Entry 5CWS (X-ray diffraction, 3.77 A resolution); this record covers chains D and E of the 6 polymer chains in the assembly.

# Chain D
Name: Nucleoporin NUP49
From: Chaetomium thermophilum
UniProt: G0S4X2 (NUP49_CHATD); the author numbering skips numbers that UniProt does not, so the offset changes along the chain: 246-414 = UniProt 246-414; 417-472 = UniProt 415-470
Chain sequence (227 residues; numbered 244 to 472; 2 numbers in that range are skipped by the numbering (no residue carries them; nothing is unmodelled there); the number before each row is that of its first residue):
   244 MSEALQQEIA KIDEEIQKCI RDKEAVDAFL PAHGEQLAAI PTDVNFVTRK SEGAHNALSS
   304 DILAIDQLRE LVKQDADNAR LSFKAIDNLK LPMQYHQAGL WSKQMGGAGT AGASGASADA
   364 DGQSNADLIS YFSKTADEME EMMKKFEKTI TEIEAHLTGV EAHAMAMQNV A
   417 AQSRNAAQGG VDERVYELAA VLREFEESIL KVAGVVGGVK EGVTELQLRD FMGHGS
Disordered / not traced: 244, 335-366, 417-426, 469-472
Construct notes: initiating methionine (244); expression tag (245)

# Chain E
Name: Nucleoporin NUP57
From: Chaetomium thermophilum (strain DSM 1495 / CBS 144.50 / IMI 039719)
UniProt: G0S0R2 (NUP57_CHATD); residues 71-316 here correspond to UniProt positions 74-319 (UniProt number = residue number + 3)
Chain sequence (247 residues; each row starts with the number of its first residue):
    70 MYQKPIPEQI KLIVDKWNPN HPNCAFKTYL YNKVDEHTVP LYGPGPNEDP KEWEEALQRK
   130 PAPNFIPVLC SGFPSIVARL MLQRRVITEF NNKLHQINAS LDAILSRHDL DHTVRAFNAR
   190 RRHAELSRRC LHLAARVQVL RNRGYALSGD EDELKQKLQQ IDKTLNDPAQ GSRLEELWSR
   250 LIVLRGYAED LKDQINQAGI TESDGLGEEI EAKAKKILED YDKQLQHLKK QVEEAKKDFE
   310 EWEKQHN
Disordered / not traced: 70-73, 315-316
Construct notes: initiating methionine (70)

# Interface between chain D and chain E
Contacting residue pairs - 99 pairs, chain D then chain E:
  Ile-255(D) with Val-83(E), hydrophobic
  Glu-258(D) with Asn-87(E)
  Ile-259(D) with Trp-86(E)
  Cys-262(D) with Trp-86(E), hydrophobic
  Lys-266(D) with Phe-142(E)
  Val-269(D) with Phe-142(E); Ile-145(E), hydrophobic; Val-146(E), hydrophobic
  His-276(D) with Leu-149(E); Gln-152(E); Arg-153(E), hydrogen bond (side chain-backbone)
  Leu-280(D) with Ile-156(E), hydrophobic
  Ile-283(D) with Ile-156(E), hydrophobic
  Asp-286(D) with Leu-163(E)
  Val-287(D) with Leu-163(E)
  Val-290(D) with Leu-163(E), hydrophobic; Ile-166(E), hydrophobic; Leu-170(E)
  Arg-292(D) with Glu-288(E), salt bridge
  Lys-293(D) with Asn-167(E), hydrogen bond; Asp-171(E), salt bridge; Leu-174(E)
  Ser-294(D) with Leu-170(E)
  Glu-295(D) with Lys-292(E), salt bridge
  Ala-297(D) with Leu-174(E), hydrophobic
  Asn-299(D) with Asp-291(E)
  Ala-300(D) with His-177(E)
  Leu-301(D) with Ile-173(E), hydrophobic
  Asp-304(D) with His-177(E), salt bridge; His-181(E)
  Leu-311(D) with Ala-185(E); Ala-188(E); Arg-189(E)
  Leu-314(D) with His-192(E)
  Asp-318(D) with His-192(E), salt bridge; Ser-196(E)
  Asn-321(D) with Cys-199(E), hydrogen bond (backbone-side chain)
  Ala-322(D) with Cys-199(E), hydrogen bond (backbone-side chain)
  Ser-325(D) with Leu-202(E); Val-206(E)
  Ala-328(D) with Val-206(E), hydrophobic; Arg-210(E), hydrogen bond (backbone-side chain)
  Ile-329(D) with Leu-202(E), hydrophobic; Val-206(E), hydrophobic
  Asn-331(D) with Arg-210(E)
  Leu-332(D) with Arg-210(E)
  Ser-367(D) with Arg-210(E), hydrogen bond
  Asn-368(D) with Gln-207(E), hydrogen bond (backbone-side chain); Arg-210(E), hydrogen bond; Asn-211(E)
  Leu-371(D) with Ala-203(E); Gln-207(E)
  Tyr-374(D) with Leu-200(E)
  Phe-375(D) with Ala-203(E); Ala-204(E), hydrophobic; Leu-223(E), hydrophobic
  Thr-378(D) with Leu-200(E)
  Asp-380(D) with Lys-226(E), salt bridge
  Met-382(D) with Ile-230(E), hydrophobic
  Glu-383(D) with Ile-230(E)
  Met-386(D) with Ile-230(E), hydrophobic; Thr-233(E); Leu-234(E), hydrophobic
  Ile-393(D) with Leu-243(E), hydrophobic
  Ile-396(D) with Leu-246(E), hydrophobic
  Glu-397(D) with Arg-242(E), salt bridge
  Leu-400(D) with Leu-246(E), hydrophobic; Arg-249(E); Leu-250(E), hydrophobic; Leu-253(E)
  Thr-401(D) with Arg-249(E)
  Glu-404(D) with Arg-249(E), salt bridge; Leu-253(E)
  Ala-407(D) with Leu-260(E)
  Met-410(D) with Leu-260(E)
  Gln-411(D) with Tyr-256(E); Leu-260(E)
  Ala-414(D) with Ile-264(E), hydrophobic
  Val-427(D) with Thr-270(E); Gly-274(E)
  Arg-430(D) with Leu-275(E)
  Leu-434(D) with Ala-283(E), hydrophobic
  Leu-438(D) with Leu-287(E), hydrophobic; Tyr-290(E), hydrogen bond (backbone-side chain)
  Phe-441(D) with Tyr-290(E), hydrophobic
  Glu-442(D) with Tyr-290(E), hydrogen bond (backbone-side chain)
  Ile-445(D) with Tyr-290(E), hydrophobic; Gln-293(E); Leu-294(E), hydrophobic; Leu-297(E), hydrophobic
  Ala-449(D) with Leu-297(E), hydrophobic
  Val-452(D) with Gln-300(E); Val-301(E), hydrophobic
  Lys-456(D) with Gln-300(E), hydrogen bond
  Val-459(D) with Phe-308(E), hydrophobic
  Leu-462(D) with Phe-308(E), hydrophobic; Trp-311(E)
  Gln-463(D) with Asp-307(E), hydrogen bond
  Asp-466(D) with Trp-311(E)
Also at the interface, not in a pair above, chain D (78 interface residues in all): Ile-263, Asp-265, Leu-273, Gln-279, Val-315, Ile-372, Ser-376, Glu-390, Thr-394, Val-403, Val-431, Arg-439, Val-455
Also at the interface, not in a pair above, chain E (77 interface residues in all): Ile-79, Ile-82, Phe-159, Asn-160, Leu-195, Asp-219, Glu-271, Ile-279, Ile-286, Gln-295, Ala-304, Glu-310, Gln-314

# Overview
Chain D and chain E form an interface of 78 and 77 residues respectively; the contacts include 12 hydrogen
bonds and 8 salt bridges. Among the polar pairs are Arg-292(D)/Glu-288(E), Lys-293(D)/Asp-171(E) and
Glu-295(D)/Lys-292(E).
Here chain D is Nucleoporin NUP49 (Chaetomium thermophilum) and chain E is Nucleoporin NUP57 (Chaetomium
thermophilum (strain DSM 1495 / CBS 144.50 / IMI 039719)). Entry 5CWS (Crystal structure of the intact
Chaetomium thermophilum Nsp1-Nup49-Nup57 channel nucleoporin heterotrimer bound to its Nic96 nuclear ...) was
determined by X-ray diffraction, deposited together with 4JO7, 4JO9 and 5CWW.
